Entry 6C26 (electron microscopy, 3.50 A resolution); this record covers chains A and 1 of the 8 polymer chains in the assembly.

== Chain A ==
Name: Dolichyl-diphosphooligosaccharide--protein glycosyltransferase subunit STT3
Organism: Saccharomyces cerevisiae (strain ATCC 204508 / S288c)
Notes: EC 2.4.99.18
Reference sequence: P39007 (STT3_YEAST); residues 1-718 here = UniProt positions 1-718
Chain sequence (718 residues; each row starts with the number of its first residue):
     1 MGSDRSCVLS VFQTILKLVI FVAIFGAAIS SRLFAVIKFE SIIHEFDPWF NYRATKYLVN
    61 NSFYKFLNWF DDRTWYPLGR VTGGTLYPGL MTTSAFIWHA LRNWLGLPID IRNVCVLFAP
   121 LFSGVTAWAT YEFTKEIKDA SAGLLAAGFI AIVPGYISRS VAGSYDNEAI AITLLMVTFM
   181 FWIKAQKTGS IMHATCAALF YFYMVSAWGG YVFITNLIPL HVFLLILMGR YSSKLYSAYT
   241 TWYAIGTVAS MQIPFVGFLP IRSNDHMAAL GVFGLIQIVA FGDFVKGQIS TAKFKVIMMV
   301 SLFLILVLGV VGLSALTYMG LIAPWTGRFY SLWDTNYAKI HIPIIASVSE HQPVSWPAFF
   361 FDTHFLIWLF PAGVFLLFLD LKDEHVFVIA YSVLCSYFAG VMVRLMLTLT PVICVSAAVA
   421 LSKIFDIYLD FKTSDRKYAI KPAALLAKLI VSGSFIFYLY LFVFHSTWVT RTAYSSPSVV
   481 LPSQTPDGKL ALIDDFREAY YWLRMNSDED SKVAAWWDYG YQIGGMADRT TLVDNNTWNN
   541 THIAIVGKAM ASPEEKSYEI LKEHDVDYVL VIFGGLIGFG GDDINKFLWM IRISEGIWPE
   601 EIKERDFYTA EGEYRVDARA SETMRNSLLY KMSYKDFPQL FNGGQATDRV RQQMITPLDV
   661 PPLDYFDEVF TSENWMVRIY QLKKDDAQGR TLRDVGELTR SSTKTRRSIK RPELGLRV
Not modelled in the structure: 1-4, 298-350, 433-438, 483-489
Covalent attachments: glycan linked to Asn-539
Residues lining bound ligands:
  - EGY ((4R,7R)-4-hydroxy-N,N,N-trimethyl-4,9-dioxo-7-[(undecanoyloxy)methyl]-3,5,8-trioxa-4lambda~5~-phosphadocosan-1-aminium), molecule 1: Phe-25, Ile-29, Ser-30, Leu-33
  - EGY, molecule 2: Ile-29, Leu-33, Val-36, Ile-37, Ser-41, Leu-107, Arg-112, Asn-113, Leu-117, Leu-121
  - EGY, molecule 3: Leu-58, Asn-61, Ser-62, Phe-63, Thr-92, Phe-96, Trp-98, His-99
  - EGY, molecule 4: Tyr-64, Leu-67, Pro-88, Thr-92, Leu-199, Phe-202, Tyr-203, Ser-206, Ile-253, Pro-254
  - EGY, molecule 5: Leu-220, Phe-223, Leu-224, Leu-227, Met-228, Arg-230, Phe-378, Ile-389
  - EGY, molecule 6: Phe-258, Ile-261, Arg-262, Met-267, Gly-271
Curated features (UniProtKB/Swiss-Prot):
  - region: Trp-516 to Asp-518 (Interacts with target acceptor peptide in protein substrate)
  - motif: Glu-45 to Asp-47 (DXD motif 1), Asp-166 to Glu-168 (DXD motif 2), Ser-347 to Glu-350 (SVSE motif), Trp-516 to Gly-520 (WWDYG motif), Asp-583 to Met-590 (DK motif)
  - binding site (Mn(2+)): Asp-47, Asp-166, Glu-168
  - binding site (dolichyl diphosphooligosaccharide): Arg-404, Tyr-521
  - site: Asp-47 (Interacts with target acceptor peptide in protein substrate), Arg-159 (Important for catalytic activity), Glu-350 (Interacts with target acceptor peptide in protein substrate), Lys-586 (Interacts with target acceptor peptide in protein substrate)
  - glycosylation (N-linked (GlcNAc...) asparagine): Asn-60, Asn-535, Asn-539 (high mannose)
  - mutagenesis: Asp-47 (D47A: Lethal; impairs the catalytic activity), Arg-159 (R159A: Temperature sensitive and staurosporine sensitive), Ser-160 (S160A: Temperature sensitive and staurosporine sensitive), Gly-163 (G163R: Temperature sensitive and staurosporine sensitive), Ser-164 (S164A: Temperature sensitive and staurosporine sensitive), Asp-166 (D166A: Lethal; impairs the catalytic activity), Glu-168 (E168Q: Lethal; impairs the catalytic activity), Trp-208 (W208A: Lethal; abolishes interaction with OST1 and WBP1), Gly-210 (G210D: Temperature sensitive and staurosporine sensitive), Glu-350 (E350A: Lethal; impairs the catalytic activity), Val-393 (V393I: Staurosporine sensitive), Arg-404 (R404A: Lethal; abolishes interaction with OST1 and WBP1), 10 further mutagenesis entries in UniProt
From the paper describing this entry:
  - post-translational modification sites: Asn-539
  - specificity-determining residues: Asp-362 (proposed by the authors, not directly observed)
  - catalytic residues: Asp-47, Asp-166, Glu-168, Trp-208, Arg-404
  - binding site for EGY: Arg-112, Asn-113

== Chain 1 ==
Name: Dolichyl-diphosphooligosaccharide--protein glycosyltransferase subunit 1
Organism: Saccharomyces cerevisiae (strain ATCC 204508 / S288c)
Notes: EC 2.4.99.18
Reference sequence: P41543 (OST1_YEAST); residue numbers follow UniProt; this construct covers 1-476
Chain sequence (476 residues; row label = number of the first residue in the row):
     1 MRQVWFSWIV GLFLCFFNVS SAAQYEPPAT WENVDYKRTI DVSNAYISET IEITIKNIAS
    61 EPATEYFTAF ESGIFSKVSF FSAYFTNEAT FLNSQLLANS TTAPGDDGES EIRYGIIQFP
   121 NAISPQEEVS LVIKSFYNTV GIPYPEHVGM SEEQHLLWET NRLPLSAYDT KKASFTLIGS
   181 SSFEEYHPPN DESLLGKANG NSFEFGPWED IPRFSSNETL AIVYSHNAPL NQVVNLRRDI
   241 WLSHWASTIQ FEEYYELTNK AAKLSKGFSR LELMKQIQTQ NMRQTHFVTV LDMLLPEGAT
   301 DHYFTDLVGL VSTSHAERDH FFIRPRFPIF GGWNYNFTVG WTNKLSDFLH VSSGSDEKFV
   361 ASIPILNGPP DTVYDNVELS VFLPEGAEIF DIDSPVPFTN VSIETQKSYF DLNKGHVKLT
   421 FSYRNLISQV ANGQVLIKYD YPKSSFFKKP LSIACYIFTA LMGVFVLKTL NMNVTN
Not modelled in the structure: 1-25, 59-64, 98-110
Covalent attachments: N-acetylglucosamine (NAG) linked to Asn-336
Residues lining bound ligands:
  - EGY ((4R,7R)-4-hydroxy-N,N,N-trimethyl-4,9-dioxo-7-[(undecanoyloxy)methyl]-3,5,8-trioxa-4lambda~5~-phosphadocosan-1-aminium), molecule 1: Trp-241, Gln-250, Glu-252, Tyr-409, Phe-410
  - EGY, molecule 2: Met-472, Asn-473, Val-474, Thr-475
From the paper describing this entry:
  - post-translational modification sites: Asn-336
  - binding site for EGY: Trp-241, Gln-250, Glu-252, Asp-301, Tyr-303, Tyr-409

== Chain A / chain 1 interface ==
Pairs across the interface (30):
  Glu-40(A) / Gly-309(1)
  Glu-40(A) / Leu-310(1)  hydrogen bond (side chain-backbone)
  Gly-106(A) / Ser-408(1)
  Gly-106(A) / Phe-410(1)
  Gly-106(A) / Leu-412(1)
  Pro-108(A) / Ser-408(1)
  Pro-108(A) / Tyr-409(1)  hydrogen bond (backbone-side chain)
  Asp-494(A) / Arg-326(1)  salt bridge
  Arg-497(A) / Val-308(1)  hydrogen bond (side chain-backbone)
  Arg-497(A) / Gly-309(1)
  Glu-498(A) / Arg-326(1)
  Tyr-501(A) / Asp-306(1)  hydrogen bond
  Tyr-501(A) / Leu-307(1)
  Tyr-501(A) / Val-308(1)  hydrophobic
  Tyr-501(A) / Tyr-335(1)  hydrophobic
  Tyr-501(A) / Asn-336(1)  hydrogen bond (side chain-backbone)
  Arg-504(A) / Leu-307(1)
  Met-505(A) / Asn-336(1)
  Asn-506(A) / Phe-327(1)
  Asn-506(A) / Trp-333(1)
  Asn-506(A) / Asn-334(1)
  Met-526(A) / Val-308(1)  hydrophobic
  Asp-636(A) / Leu-271(1)
  Val-669(A) / Phe-268(1)
  Phe-670(A) / Phe-268(1)  hydrophobic
  Thr-671(A) / Arg-270(1)
  Ser-672(A) / Arg-270(1)
  Glu-673(A) / Arg-270(1)  salt bridge
  Glu-673(A) / Met-274(1)
  Trp-675(A) / Met-274(1)
Interface residues without a listed pair, chain A (24 interface residues in all): Leu-105, Leu-107, Ile-109, Trp-502, Leu-640, Glu-668
Interface residues without a listed pair, chain 1 (22 interface residues in all): Gly-267, Gly-332, Asp-411

== In short ==
24 residues of chain A and 22 residues of chain 1 are in contact, with 5 hydrogen bonds and 2 salt bridges.
Polar pairs include Asp-494(A)/Arg-326(1), Glu-673(A)/Arg-270(1) and Glu-40(A)/Leu-310(1). From the paper:
catalytic residues Asp-47(A), Asp-166(A) and Glu-168(A) among others; a binding site for EGY at Arg-112(A),
Asn-113(A) and Trp-241(1) among others.
Here chain A is Dolichyl-diphosphooligosaccharide--protein glycosyltransferase subunit STT3 and chain 1 is
Dolichyl-diphosphooligosaccharide--protein glycosyltransferase subunit 1, both from Saccharomyces cerevisiae
(strain ATCC 204508 / S288c). Entry 6C26 (The Cryo-EM structure of a eukaryotic oligosaccharyl transferase
complex) was determined by electron microscopy.
